5VK2 - chains a and D of the 12 polymer chains in the assembly; structure by X-ray diffraction, 3.20 A resolution.

Chain a:
Protein: Pre-glycoprotein polyprotein GP complex
From: Lassa virus (strain Mouse/Sierra Leone/Josiah/1976)
UniProt: P08669 (GLYC_LASSJ); residues 260-423 here = UniProt positions 260-423
Amino-acid sequence (164 residues; numbered 260 to 423; the number before each row is that of its first residue):
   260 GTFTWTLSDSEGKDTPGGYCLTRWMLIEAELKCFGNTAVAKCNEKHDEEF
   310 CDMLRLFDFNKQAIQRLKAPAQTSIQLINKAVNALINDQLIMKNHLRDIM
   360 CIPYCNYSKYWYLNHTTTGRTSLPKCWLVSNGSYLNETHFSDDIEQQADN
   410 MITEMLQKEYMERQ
Unresolved in the structure: 329-330, 417-423
Differences from the reference sequence: engineered mutation Pro329 (Glu in P08669), Thr332 (Met in P08669), Cys360 (Gly in P08669)
Disulfide bonds: Cys279-Cys292, Cys301-Cys310, Cys364-Cys385
Covalently attached groups: glycan linked to Asn365, Asn395; N-acetylglucosamine (NAG) linked to Asn373, Asn390
Curated features (UniProtKB/Swiss-Prot):
  - glycosylation (N-linked (GlcNAc...) asparagine): Asn365, Asn373, Asn390, Asn395

Chain D:
Protein: Fab 37.7H heavy chain
From: Homo sapiens
Notes: antibody fragment or engineered binder
Amino-acid sequence (229 residues; numbered 1 to 229; the number before each row is that of its first residue):
     1 DEVQLVQSGGGLVKAGGSLRLSCAASGFTFSTYSMNWIRQAPGKGLEWVA
    51 SISSRSGSHINYVDSVKGRFTISRDNARDLLYLQMNSLRVDDSALYYCAR
   101 DRRSGTSPLPLDVWGQGTTVTVFSASTKGPSVFPLAPSSKSTSGGTAALG
   151 CLVKDYFPEPVTVSWNSGALTSGVHTFPAVLQSSGLYSLSSVVTVPSSSL
   201 GTQTYICNVNHKPSNTKVDKRVEPKSCDK
Unresolved in the structure: 1, 139-145, 227-229
Disulfide bonds: Cys23-Cys98, Cys151-Cys207

Chain a / chain D interface:
Pairs across the interface (16):
  Ser269(a) with Leu109(D)
  Glu270(a) with Arg100(D), hydrogen bond (backbone-side chain); Leu109(D); Asp112(D)
  Lys272(a) with Tyr33(D); Arg100(D), hydrogen bond (backbone-side chain)
  Asp273(a) with Val3(D); Gly27(D); Phe28(D); Thr29(D), hydrogen bond (backbone-backbone); Tyr33(D)
  Thr274(a) with Thr29(D); Tyr33(D)
  Pro275(a) with Thr29(D); Thr32(D); Tyr33(D)
Also at the interface, not in a pair above, chain a (8 interface residues in all): Asp268, Gly271
From the paper, about this interface:
  - epitope / paratope residues, chain a: Ser269(a)

In short:
8 residues of chain a face 9 of chain D across their interface, with 3 hydrogen bonds. Polar pairs include
Glu270(a)-Arg100(D), Lys272(a)-Arg100(D) and Asp273(a)-Thr29(D). Covalently linked N-acetylglucosamine: at
Asn373(a) and Asn390(a). From the paper: the epitope/paratope residue Ser269(a).
Here chain a is Pre-glycoprotein polyprotein GP complex (Lassa virus (strain Mouse/Sierra Leone/Josiah/1976))
and chain D is Fab 37.7H heavy chain (Homo sapiens). Entry 5VK2 (Structural basis for antibody-mediated
neutralization of Lassa virus) was determined by X-ray diffraction.
